PDB entry 5BZ5 | X-ray diffraction, 2.80 A resolution | chains A and B

== Chain A ==
Name: Suppressor protein MPT5
From: Saccharomyces cerevisiae (strain ATCC 204508 / S288c)
UniProt: P39016 (MPT5_YEAST); numbering as in UniProt (aligned over 201-600)
Sequence (400 residues; numbered 201 to 600; the number before each row is that of its first residue):
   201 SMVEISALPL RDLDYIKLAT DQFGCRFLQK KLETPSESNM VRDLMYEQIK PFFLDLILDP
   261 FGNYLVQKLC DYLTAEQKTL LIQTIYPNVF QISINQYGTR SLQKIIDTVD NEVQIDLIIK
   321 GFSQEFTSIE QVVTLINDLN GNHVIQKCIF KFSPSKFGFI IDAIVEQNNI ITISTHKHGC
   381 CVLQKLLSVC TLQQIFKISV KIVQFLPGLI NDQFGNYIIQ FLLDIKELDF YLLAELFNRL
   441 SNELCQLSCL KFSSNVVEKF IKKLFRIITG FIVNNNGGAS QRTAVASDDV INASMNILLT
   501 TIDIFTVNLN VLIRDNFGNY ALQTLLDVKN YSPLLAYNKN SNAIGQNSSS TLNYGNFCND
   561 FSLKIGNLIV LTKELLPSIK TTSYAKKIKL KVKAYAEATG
Unresolved in the structure: 201-202, 473-485, 536-554
Reported in the primary citation:
  - binding site for the 12-nt RNA strand (chain B): Cys-381, Lys-385

== Chain B ==
Molecule: 12-nt RNA strand
Sequence (12 nucleotides; numbered 1 to 12; the number before each row is that of its first residue):
     1 UGUAACUUUU UA
Unresolved in the structure: 9-10

== Interface between chain A and chain B ==
Contacting residue pairs (46; chain A residue first):
  Gln-222(A) / A12(B)  hydrogen bond to the sugar
  Cys-225(A) / A12(B)  base contact
  Arg-226(A) / A12(B)  hydrogen bond to the sugar
  Gln-229(A) / A12(B)  hydrogen bond to the base
  Asn-263(A) / U11(B)  hydrogen bond to the base
  Tyr-264(A) / U11(B)  hydrogen bond to the base
  Tyr-264(A) / A12(B)  stacking on the base
  Gln-267(A) / U11(B)  hydrogen bond to the base
  Gln-296(A) / U11(B)  sugar contact
  Tyr-297(A) / U11(B)  base contact
  Arg-300(A) / U7(B)  sugar contact
  Arg-300(A) / U11(B)  base contact
  Gln-303(A) / U7(B)  hydrogen bond to the base
  His-343(A) / C6(B)  hydrogen bond to the sugar
  His-343(A) / U7(B)  stacking on the base
  Gln-346(A) / C6(B)  sugar contact
  Lys-377(A) / A5(B)  hydrogen bond to the sugar
  Lys-377(A) / C6(B)  salt bridge to the phosphate
  Cys-380(A) / A4(B)  base contact
  Cys-381(A) / A5(B)  base contact
  Cys-381(A) / C6(B)  sugar contact
  Gln-384(A) / A4(B)  hydrogen bond to the base
  Gln-384(A) / A5(B)  base contact
  Lys-385(A) / C6(B)  hydrogen bond to the base
  Gln-413(A) / U3(B)  base contact
  Phe-414(A) / A4(B)  sugar contact
  Asn-416(A) / U3(B)  hydrogen bond to the base
  Tyr-417(A) / U3(B)  hydrogen bond to the base
  Tyr-417(A) / A4(B)  stacking on the base
  Gln-420(A) / U3(B)  hydrogen bond to the base
  Lys-451(A) / G2(B)  hydrogen bond to the sugar
  Lys-451(A) / U3(B)  salt bridge to the phosphate
  Phe-452(A) / U3(B)  base contact
  Ser-454(A) / G2(B)  hydrogen bond to the base
  Asn-455(A) / G2(B)  hydrogen bond to the base
  Asn-455(A) / U3(B)  base contact
  Glu-458(A) / G2(B)  hydrogen bond to the base
  Asn-516(A) / U1(B)  base contact
  Phe-517(A) / G2(B)  sugar contact
  Asn-519(A) / U1(B)  hydrogen bond to the base
  Tyr-520(A) / U1(B)  hydrogen bond to the base
  Tyr-520(A) / G2(B)  stacking on the base
  Gln-523(A) / U1(B)  hydrogen bond to the base
  Ser-583(A) / U1(B)  hydrogen bond to the sugar
  Tyr-584(A) / U1(B)  base contact
  Lys-587(A) / U1(B)  hydrogen bond to the base
Other interface residues (no listed pair), chain A (42 interface residues in all): Pro-260, Phe-261, Thr-299, Leu-339, Asn-340, His-378

== Overview ==
42 residues of chain A face 9 of chain B across their interface; the contacts include 23 hydrogen bonds, 2
salt bridges and 4 aromatic stacking contacts. Among the polar pairs are Gln-229(A)/A12(B), Asn-263(A)/U11(B)
and Tyr-264(A)/U11(B). The paper reports a binding site for the 12-nt RNA strand (chain B) at Cys-381(A) and
Lys-385(A).
Chain A is Suppressor protein MPT5 (Saccharomyces cerevisiae (strain ATCC 204508 / S288c)) and chain B is a
12-nt RNA strand; the structure, Crystal structure of the RNA-binding domain of yeast Puf5p bound to AMN1 RNA,
was determined by X-ray diffraction, deposited together with 5BYM, 5BZ1, 5BZU and 5BZV.
